Entry 8CSZ (electron microscopy, 3.20 A resolution); this record covers chains D and B of the 4 polymer chains in the assembly.

Chain D:
Protein: IscB
Source organism: synthetic construct
Sequence (496 residues; numbered 0 to 495; the number before each row is that of its first residue; numbering starts at 0):
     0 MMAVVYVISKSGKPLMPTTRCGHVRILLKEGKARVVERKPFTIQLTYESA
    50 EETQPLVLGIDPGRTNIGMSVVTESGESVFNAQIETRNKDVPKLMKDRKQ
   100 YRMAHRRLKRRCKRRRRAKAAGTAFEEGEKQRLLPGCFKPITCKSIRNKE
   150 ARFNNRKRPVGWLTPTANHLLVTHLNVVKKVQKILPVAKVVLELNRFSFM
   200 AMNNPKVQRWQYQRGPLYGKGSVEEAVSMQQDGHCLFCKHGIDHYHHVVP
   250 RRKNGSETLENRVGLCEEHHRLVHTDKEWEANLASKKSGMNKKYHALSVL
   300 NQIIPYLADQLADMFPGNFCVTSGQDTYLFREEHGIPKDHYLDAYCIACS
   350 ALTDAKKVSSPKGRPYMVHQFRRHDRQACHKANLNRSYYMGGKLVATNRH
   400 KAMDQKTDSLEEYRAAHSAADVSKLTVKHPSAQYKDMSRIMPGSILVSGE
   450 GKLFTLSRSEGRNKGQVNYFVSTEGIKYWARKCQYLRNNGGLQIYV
Disordered / not traced: 0, 495
Metal / ion sites: Mg2+: Asp60, Glu192 (shared with 1 residue of chain E); Zn2+: Cys265, His268

Chain B:
Molecule: DNA target strand
Sequence (60 nucleotides; row label = number of the first residue in the row; numbers below 1 keep their minus sign (DG-7 is residue -7)):
    -7 GCCACGGGCTGACCTCGACTTCTAGTCTCGTTCACTCTTTTGCCGTACCC
    43 TCGTGGGGCC
Disordered / not traced: -7 to 0, 34-52

Chain D / chain B interface:
Residue-residue contacts - 59 pairs, chain D then chain B:
  Gln99(D) - DC19(B)  base contact
  Gly135(D) - DT24(B)  phosphate contact
  Cys136(D) - DT23(B)  sugar contact
  Cys136(D) - DT24(B)  phosphate contact
  Phe137(D) - DT24(B)  hydrogen bond to the phosphate
  Lys138(D) - DT23(B)  phosphate contact
  Lys138(D) - DT24(B)  salt bridge to the phosphate
  Ile140(D) - DT23(B)  sugar contact
  Phe152(D) - DT24(B)  base contact
  Phe152(D) - DC25(B)  sugar contact
  Arg157(D) - DA26(B)  hydrogen bond to the base
  Arg157(D) - DC27(B)  hydrogen bond to the sugar
  Gly160(D) - DT28(B)  hydrogen bond to the phosphate
  Trp161(D) - DT28(B)  sugar contact
  Arg195(D) - DT30(B)  sugar contact
  Phe196(D) - DT30(B)  sugar contact
  Ser197(D) - DT31(B)  sugar contact
  Arg208(D) - DT32(B)  phosphate contact
  Arg208(D) - DT33(B)  phosphate contact
  Tyr211(D) - DT31(B)  sugar contact
  Gln212(D) - DT32(B)  base contact
  Gln212(D) - DT33(B)  sugar contact
  Asp242(D) - DG22(B)  phosphate contact
  His243(D) - DC21(B)  hydrogen bond to the phosphate
  His243(D) - DG22(B)  phosphate contact
  Tyr244(D) - DC21(B)  phosphate contact
  Tyr244(D) - DG22(B)  hydrogen bond to the phosphate
  His245(D) - DC21(B)  salt bridge to the phosphate
  His246(D) - DC21(B)  phosphate contact
  Pro249(D) - DT20(B)  phosphate contact
  Arg251(D) - DC19(B)  salt bridge to the phosphate
  Arg251(D) - DT20(B)  salt bridge to the phosphate
  His269(D) - DT20(B)  phosphate contact
  His269(D) - DC21(B)  salt bridge to the phosphate
  His273(D) - DT20(B)  salt bridge to the phosphate
  Asn300(D) - DC29(B)  sugar contact
  Asn300(D) - DT30(B)  hydrogen bond to the sugar
  Gln301(D) - DT28(B)  base contact
  Gln301(D) - DC29(B)  sugar contact
  Pro304(D) - DC29(B)  sugar contact
  Tyr305(D) - DT28(B)  hydrogen bond to the phosphate
  Tyr305(D) - DC29(B)  phosphate contact
  His379(D) - DG17(B)  base contact
  Lys380(D) - DA16(B)  hydrogen bond to the base
  Lys380(D) - DG17(B)  sugar contact
  Ala381(D) - DT18(B)  hydrogen bond to the phosphate
  Asn382(D) - DT18(B)  phosphate contact
  Leu383(D) - DT18(B)  base contact
  Asn384(D) - DG17(B)  phosphate contact
  Met402(D) - DC19(B)  base contact
  Met402(D) - DT20(B)  sugar contact
  Asp403(D) - DC19(B)  phosphate contact
  Asp403(D) - DT20(B)  phosphate contact
  Glu459(D) - DC14(B)  base contact
  Asn467(D) - DT12(B)  base contact
  Tyr468(D) - DC11(B)  hydrogen bond to the phosphate
  Tyr468(D) - DT12(B)  hydrogen bond to the phosphate
  Trp478(D) - DC11(B)  sugar contact
  Trp478(D) - DT12(B)  base contact
Also at the interface, not in a pair above, chain D (48 interface residues in all): Pro139, Asn153, Arg155, Lys156, Val159, Glu223, Arg250
Also at the interface, not in a pair above, chain B (22 interface residues in all): DT13

In short:
48 residues of chain D face 22 of chain B across their interface, with 12 hydrogen bonds and 6 salt bridges.
Among the polar pairs are Arg157(D)-DA26(B), Lys380(D)-DA16(B) and Arg157(D)-DC27(B). Asp60(D) and Glu192(D)
coordinate Mg2+. The Zn2+ site is built by Cys265(D) and His268(D).
Here chain D is IscB (synthetic construct) and chain B is DNA target strand. Entry 8CSZ (IscB and wRNA bound
to Target DNA) was determined by electron microscopy, deposited together with 7UTN and 8CTL.
